Entry 6SPZ (X-ray diffraction, 2.08 A resolution); this record covers chains A and Q of the 3 polymer chains in the assembly.

[Chain A]
Name: Disks large homolog 4
Organism: Homo sapiens
UniProt: P78352 (DLG4_HUMAN); residue numbers follow UniProt; this construct covers 55-249
Chain sequence (197 residues; row label = number of the first residue in the row):
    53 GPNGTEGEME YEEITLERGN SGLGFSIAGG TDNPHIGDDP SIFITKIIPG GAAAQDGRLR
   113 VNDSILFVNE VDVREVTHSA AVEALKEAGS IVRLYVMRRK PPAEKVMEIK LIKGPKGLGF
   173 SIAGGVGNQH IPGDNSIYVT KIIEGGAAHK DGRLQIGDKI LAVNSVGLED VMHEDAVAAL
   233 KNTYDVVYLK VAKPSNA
Unresolved in the structure: 53-57, 247-249
Construct notes: expression tag (53-54)
Residues lining bound ligands: glutathione (GSH): E65, F119, N121, E122, R145, Y147
UniProt features mapped onto this chain:
  - modified residue: S73 (Phosphoserine), S142 (Phosphoserine), Y240 (Phosphotyrosine)
Reported in the primary citation:
  - contacts within the chain: P101-P184, A106-Q181 (hydrogen bond)
  - binding site for glutathione: F119, Y147

[Chain Q]
Name: Arg-arg-glu-ser-glu-ile
Chain sequence (6 residues; row label = number of the first residue in the row):
   422 RRESEI

[How chain A and chain Q interact]
Residue-residue contacts (25; chain A residue first):
  K168(A) - I427(Q)
  G169(A) - I427(Q)
  L170(A) - I427(Q)  hydrogen bond (backbone-backbone)
  G171(A) - I427(Q)  hydrogen bond (backbone-backbone)
  F172(A) - E426(Q)
  F172(A) - I427(Q)  hydrogen bond (backbone-backbone)
  S173(A) - S425(Q)
  S173(A) - E426(Q)  hydrogen bond (side chain-backbone)
  S173(A) - I427(Q)  hydrogen bond (side chain-backbone)
  I174(A) - R423(Q)
  I174(A) - E424(Q)
  I174(A) - S425(Q)  hydrogen bond (backbone-backbone)
  A175(A) - R423(Q)
  N180(A) - R422(Q)  hydrogen bond (side chain-backbone)
  N180(A) - R423(Q)
  T192(A) - E424(Q)  hydrogen bond
  K193(A) - I427(Q)
  I195(A) - I427(Q)
  H225(A) - R423(Q)
  H225(A) - S425(Q)  hydrogen bond
  E226(A) - R423(Q)  salt bridge
  V229(A) - S425(Q)
  L232(A) - E426(Q)
  L232(A) - I427(Q)  hydrophobic
  K233(A) - E426(Q)
Also at the interface, not in a pair above, chain A (18 interface residues in all): G176
Interface features reported in the paper:
  - specific contacts: F172(A)-I427(Q)
  - interface residues, chain Q: S425(Q)

[In short]
The interface between chain A and chain Q involves 18 residues on one side and 6 on the other, with 9 hydrogen
bonds and 1 salt bridge. Polar contacts include E226(A)-R423(Q), L170(A)-I427(Q) and S173(A)-E426(Q). The
authors report a contact between F172(A) and I427(Q). The paper reports a binding site for glutathione at
F119(A) and Y147(A); the interface residue S425(Q).
Chain A is Disks large homolog 4 (Homo sapiens) and chain Q is Arg-arg-glu-ser-glu-ile; the structure, Crystal
structure of PDZ1-2 from PSD-95 with peptide ligand sequence RRESEI bound to both domains, was determined by
X-ray diffraction, deposited together with 6SPV.
